PDB entry 7OCA | electron microscopy, 3.40 A resolution | chains B and G of the 8 polymer chains in the assembly

[Chain B]
Molecule: Glutamate receptor 2
From: Rattus norvegicus
UniProtKB: P19491 (GRIA2_RAT), isoform P19491-2; residues -20 to 839 here correspond to UniProt positions 1-860 (UniProt number = residue number + 21)
Amino-acid sequence (860 residues; each row starts with the number of its first residue; numbers below 1 keep their minus sign (Met-20 is residue -20)):
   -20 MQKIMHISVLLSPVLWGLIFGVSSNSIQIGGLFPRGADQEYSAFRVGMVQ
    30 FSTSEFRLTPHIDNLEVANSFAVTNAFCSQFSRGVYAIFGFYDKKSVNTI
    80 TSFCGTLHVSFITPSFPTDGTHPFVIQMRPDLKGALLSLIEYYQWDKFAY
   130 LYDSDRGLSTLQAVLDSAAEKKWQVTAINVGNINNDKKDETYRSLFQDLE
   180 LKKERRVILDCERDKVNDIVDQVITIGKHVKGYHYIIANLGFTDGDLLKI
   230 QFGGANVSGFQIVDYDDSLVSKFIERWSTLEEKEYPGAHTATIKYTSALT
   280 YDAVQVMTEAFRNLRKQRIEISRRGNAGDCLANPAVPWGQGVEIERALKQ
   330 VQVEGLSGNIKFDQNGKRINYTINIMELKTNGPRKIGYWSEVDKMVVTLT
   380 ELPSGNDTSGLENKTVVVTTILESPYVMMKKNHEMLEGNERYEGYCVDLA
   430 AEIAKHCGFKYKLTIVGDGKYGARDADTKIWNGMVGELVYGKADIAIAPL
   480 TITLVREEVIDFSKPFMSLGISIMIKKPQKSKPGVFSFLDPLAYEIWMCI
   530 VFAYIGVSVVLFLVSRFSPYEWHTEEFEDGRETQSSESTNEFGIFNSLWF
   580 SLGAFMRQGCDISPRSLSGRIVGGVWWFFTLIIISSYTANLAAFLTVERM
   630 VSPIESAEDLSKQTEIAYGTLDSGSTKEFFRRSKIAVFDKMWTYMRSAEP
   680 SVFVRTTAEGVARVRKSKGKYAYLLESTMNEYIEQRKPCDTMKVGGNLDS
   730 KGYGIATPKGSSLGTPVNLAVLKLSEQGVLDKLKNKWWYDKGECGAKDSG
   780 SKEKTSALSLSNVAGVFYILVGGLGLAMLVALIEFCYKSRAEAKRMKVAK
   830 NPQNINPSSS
Disordered / not traced: -20 to 3, 379-395, 551-565, 776-780, 824-839
Sequence notes: conflict Arg586 (Gln607 in P19491)
UniProt features mapped onto this chain:
  - binding site (L-glutamate): Pro478, Thr480, Arg485, Ser654, Thr655, Glu705
  - site: Arg453 (Interaction with the cone snail toxin Con-ikot-ikot), Ile633 (Crucial to convey clamshell closure to channel opening), Arg660 (Interaction with the cone snail toxin Con-ikot-ikot), Lys752 (Interaction with the cone snail toxin Con-ikot-ikot)
  - modified residue (Phosphoserine): Ser662, Ser696, Ser839
  - lipidation (S-palmitoyl cysteine): Cys589, Cys815
  - glycosylation (N-linked (GlcNAc...) asparagine): Asn235, Asn349, Asn385, Asn392
Disulfide bonds: Cys57-Cys309, Cys718-Cys773
Covalent attachments: N-acetylglucosamine (NAG) linked to Asn235, Asn349
Small-molecule neighbours:
  - E2Q (6-nitro-2,3-bis(oxidanylidene)-1,4-dihydrobenzo[f]quinoxaline-7-sulfonamide): Tyr450, Pro478, Thr480, Arg485, Ser654, Thr686, Glu705, Met708, Tyr732
  - 1,2-diacyl-sn-glycero-3-phosphocholine (PC1), molecule 1: Val514, Phe515, Tyr797, Ile798, Gly801, Gly802, Leu805
  - 1,2-diacyl-sn-glycero-3-phosphocholine (PC1), molecule 2: Phe515, Leu518, Tyr523, Phe574, Leu577, Trp578, Leu581, Ile798
  - 1,2-diacyl-sn-glycero-3-phosphocholine (PC1), molecule 3: Leu518, Tyr523, Trp526, Met527, Ile529, Val530, Tyr533, Leu581, Phe584, Met585
  - 1,2-diacyl-sn-glycero-3-phosphocholine (PC1), molecule 4: Val530, Tyr533, Ile534, Leu577
  - 1,2-diacyl-sn-glycero-3-phosphocholine (PC1), molecule 5: Val538, Phe541, Arg545, Gly572, Ile573
  - 1,2-diacyl-sn-glycero-3-phosphocholine (PC1), molecule 6: Ile573, Phe574, Leu577, Glu813
  - 1,2-diacyl-sn-glycero-3-phosphocholine (PC1), molecule 7: Arg599, Ile600, Gly603, Val604, Phe607
  - 1,2-diacyl-sn-glycero-3-phosphocholine (PC1), molecule 8: Tyr797, Val800, Gly801, Gly804, Met807
  - 1,2-diacyl-sn-glycero-3-phosphocholine (PC1), molecule 9: Val809, Ile812, Glu813, Tyr816
  - 1,2-diacyl-sn-glycero-3-phosphocholine (PC1), molecule 10: Leu811, Phe814, Cys815, Ser818

[Chain G]
Molecule: Protein cornichon homolog 2
From: Rattus norvegicus
UniProtKB: Q5BJU5 (CNIH2_RAT); numbering as in UniProt (aligned over 1-160)
Amino-acid sequence (188 residues; row label = number of the first residue in the row):
     1 MAFTFAAFCYMLTLVLCASLIFFVIWHIIAFDELRTDFKNPIDQGNPARA
    51 RERLKNIERICCLLRKLVVPEYSIHGLFCLMFLCAAEWVTLGLNIPLLFY
   101 HLWRYFHRPADGSEVMYDAVSIMNADILNYCQKESWCKLAFYLLSFFYYL
   151 YSMVYTLVSFENLYFQSGGSTETSQVAPAYPYDVPDYA
Disordered / not traced: 1, 160-188
Sequence notes: expression tag (161-188)
Small-molecule neighbours:
  - 1,2-diacyl-sn-glycero-3-phosphocholine (PC1), molecule 1: Met11, Leu14, Val15, Ala18, Phe22, Met153, Leu157
  - 1,2-diacyl-sn-glycero-3-phosphocholine (PC1), molecule 2: Ala18, Ile21, Phe22, Ile25, Trp26, Ile29
  - 1,2-diacyl-sn-glycero-3-phosphocholine (PC1), molecule 3: Val69, Pro70, Ser73, Ile74, Gly76, Leu77, Leu80
  - 1,2-diacyl-sn-glycero-3-phosphocholine (PC1), molecule 4: Gly76, Cys79, Leu80, Leu83, Trp88, Ile95, Leu98
  - 1,2-diacyl-sn-glycero-3-phosphocholine (PC1), molecule 5: Leu83, Cys84, Ala86, Trp88

[Interface between chain B and chain G]
Residue-residue contacts - 16 pairs, chain B then chain G:
  Met527(B) - Phe5(G)  hydrophobic
  Cys528(B) - Phe5(G)  hydrophobic
  Cys528(B) - Phe8(G)
  Phe531(B) - Phe5(G)  hydrophobic
  Phe531(B) - Leu12(G)
  Phe531(B) - Met81(G)  hydrophobic
  Phe531(B) - Cys84(G)  hydrophobic
  Ala532(B) - Phe8(G)  hydrophobic
  Ile534(B) - Leu77(G)  hydrophobic
  Val538(B) - Leu16(G)  hydrophobic
  Leu542(B) - Ser19(G)
  Leu542(B) - Phe23(G)  hydrophobic
  Arg545(B) - Lys66(G)
  Phe546(B) - Phe23(G)  hydrophobic
  Phe546(B) - Trp26(G)  hydrophobic
  Phe546(B) - Leu67(G)  hydrophobic
Interface residues without a listed pair, chain B (13 interface residues in all): Glu524, Gly535, Val539, Phe541
Interface residues without a listed pair, chain G (16 interface residues in all): Thr4, Pro70, Ile74, Leu80

[In short]
The interface between chain B and chain G involves 13 residues on one side and 16 on the other. One
1,2-diacyl-sn-glycero-3-phosphocholine molecule is bound between chain B and chain G. Chain B binds 10 copies
of 1,2-diacyl-sn-glycero-3-phosphocholine and compound E2Q.
Chain B is Glutamate receptor 2 and chain G is Protein cornichon homolog 2, both from Rattus norvegicus; the
structure, Resting state full-length GluA1/A2 heterotertramer in complex with TARP gamma 8 and CNIH2, was
determined by electron microscopy, deposited together with 7OCC, 7OCD, 7OCE and 7OCF.
